Entry 9F61 (electron microscopy, 2.55 A resolution); this record covers chains 3B and 3F of the 12 polymer chains in the assembly.

== Chain 3B ==
Molecule: Cytochrome c oxidase polypeptide II
Source organism: Chlamydomonas reinhardtii
Reference sequence: Q9AU05 (Q9AU05_CHLRE); residues -126 to 157 here correspond to UniProt positions 1-284 (UniProt number = residue number + 127)
Amino-acid sequence (284 residues; each row starts with the number of its first residue; numbers below 1 keep their minus sign (Met-126 is residue -126)):
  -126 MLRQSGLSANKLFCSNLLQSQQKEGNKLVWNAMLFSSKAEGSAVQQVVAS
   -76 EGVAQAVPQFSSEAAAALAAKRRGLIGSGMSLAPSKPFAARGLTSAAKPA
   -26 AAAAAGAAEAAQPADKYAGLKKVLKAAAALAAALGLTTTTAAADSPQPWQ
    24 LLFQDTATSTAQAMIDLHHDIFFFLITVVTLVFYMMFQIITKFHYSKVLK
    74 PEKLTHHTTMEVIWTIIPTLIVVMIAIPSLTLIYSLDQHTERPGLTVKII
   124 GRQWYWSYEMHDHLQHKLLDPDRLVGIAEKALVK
Unresolved in the structure: -126 to 16
Small-molecule neighbours:
  - heme a (HEA): Val51, Pro91, Ile94
  - phosphatidylethanolamine (PTY): Gln23, Leu24, Leu25, Phe26, Phe45, Ile49

== Chain 3F ==
Molecule: Cox5c
Source organism: Chlamydomonas reinhardtii
Reference sequence: A8J7H8 (A8J7H8_CHLRE); the author numbering skips numbers that UniProt does not, so the offset changes along the chain: -9 to 20 = UniProt 1-30; 31-96 = UniProt 31-96
Amino-acid sequence (96 residues; row label = number of the first residue in the row; note: 10 numbers in that range are skipped by the numbering (no residue carries them; nothing is unmodelled there); numbers below 1 keep their minus sign (Met-9 is residue -9)):
    -9 MSQAPATAASKAVYAPSEYFKYGEGASKHF
    31 GFAKHVAIAMTVGLGLSFAWKTWHWNEKRYIAQYYADMARREAREDAARK
    81 SALADKYKQLEEELLS
Unresolved in the structure: -9 to 0
Small-molecule neighbours: phosphatidylethanolamine (PTY): Leu46, Ala49, Trp50, Trp53

== Chain 3B / chain 3F interface ==
Residue-residue contacts (57; chain 3B residue first):
  Leu25(3B) - Trp50(3F)  hydrophobic
  Leu25(3B) - Trp53(3F)  hydrophobic
  Thr29(3B) - Tyr65(3F)
  Gln35(3B) - Lys58(3F)
  Gln35(3B) - Ile61(3F)
  Asp39(3B) - His54(3F)  salt bridge
  Asp39(3B) - Lys58(3F)  salt bridge
  His42(3B) - Trp50(3F)  hydrogen bond (backbone-side chain)
  His42(3B) - Lys51(3F)
  His42(3B) - His54(3F)
  Asp43(3B) - Lys51(3F)  salt bridge
  Phe45(3B) - Trp50(3F)
  Phe46(3B) - Ser47(3F)  hydrogen bond (backbone-side chain)
  Phe46(3B) - Phe48(3F)  hydrophobic
  Ile49(3B) - Leu46(3F)  hydrophobic
  Ile49(3B) - Ser47(3F)
  Ile49(3B) - Trp50(3F)  hydrophobic
  Thr50(3B) - Gly43(3F)  hydrogen bond (side chain-backbone)
  Thr50(3B) - Ser47(3F)  hydrogen bond
  Thr53(3B) - Val42(3F)
  Leu54(3B) - Ala39(3F)  hydrophobic
  Tyr57(3B) - His35(3F)  hydrogen bond
  Tyr57(3B) - Ile38(3F)
  Tyr57(3B) - Ala39(3F)  hydrophobic
  Met58(3B) - Phe32(3F)  hydrophobic
  Met58(3B) - His35(3F)
  Gln61(3B) - Phe20(3F)
  Gln61(3B) - His35(3F)
  Lys65(3B) - Phe20(3F)
  Phe66(3B) - Ala16(3F)
  Phe66(3B) - Phe20(3F)  hydrophobic
  Val71(3B) - Ala16(3F)  hydrophobic
  Lys73(3B) - Ser7(3F)  hydrogen bond
  Lys73(3B) - Phe10(3F)
  Pro74(3B) - Glu8(3F)
  Pro74(3B) - Tyr9(3F)
  Pro74(3B) - Phe10(3F)  hydrogen bond (backbone-backbone)
  Glu75(3B) - Tyr9(3F)
  Glu75(3B) - Phe10(3F)
  Glu75(3B) - Lys11(3F)
  Glu75(3B) - Tyr12(3F)
  Glu75(3B) - Gly13(3F)  hydrogen bond (side chain-backbone)
  Glu75(3B) - Glu14(3F)
  Glu75(3B) - Gly15(3F)  hydrogen bond (side chain-backbone)
  Glu75(3B) - Ser17(3F)  hydrogen bond
  Lys76(3B) - Tyr9(3F)
  Lys76(3B) - Phe10(3F)  hydrogen bond (backbone-backbone)
  Leu77(3B) - Tyr12(3F)  hydrophobic
  Met83(3B) - Phe32(3F)  hydrophobic
  Leu142(3B) - Tyr87(3F)  hydrogen bond (backbone-side chain)
  Asp143(3B) - Tyr87(3F)
  Arg146(3B) - Tyr87(3F)
  Leu147(3B) - Leu90(3F)  hydrophobic
  Ile150(3B) - Leu90(3F)  hydrophobic
  Ile150(3B) - Glu91(3F)
  Ile150(3B) - Leu94(3F)  hydrophobic
  Lys153(3B) - Glu91(3F)  salt bridge
Also at the interface, not in a pair above, chain 3B (34 interface residues in all): Ala30, Ile62, Lys70, Ala154
Also at the interface, not in a pair above, chain 3F (38 interface residues in all): Val36, Met40, Leu44, Leu83, Ala84, Leu95

== Overview ==
Chain 3B and chain 3F form an interface of 34 and 38 residues respectively, with 12 hydrogen bonds and 4 salt
bridges. Polar pairs include Asp39(3B)-His54(3F), Asp39(3B)-Lys58(3F) and Asp43(3B)-Lys51(3F).
Phosphatidylethanolamine is bound between chain 3B and chain 3F. Bound to chain 3B: heme a.
Here chain 3B is Cytochrome c oxidase polypeptide II and chain 3F is Cox5c, both from Chlamydomonas
reinhardtii. Entry 9F61 (Structure of the Chlamydomonas reinhardtii respiratory complex IV from respiratory
supercomplex) was determined by electron microscopy (same publication as 9F5X, 9F5Y, 9F5Z, 9F60 and 9F62).
